Entry 3R7B (X-ray diffraction, 1.80 A resolution); this record covers chains C and D of the 5 polymer chains in the assembly.

# Chain C
Name: Caspase-2 subunit p18
Source organism: Homo sapiens
Notes: EC 3.4.22.55
UniProtKB: P42575 (CASP2_HUMAN); residue numbers follow UniProt; this construct covers 175-333
Amino-acid sequence (160 residues; numbered 174 to 333; the number before each row is that of its first residue):
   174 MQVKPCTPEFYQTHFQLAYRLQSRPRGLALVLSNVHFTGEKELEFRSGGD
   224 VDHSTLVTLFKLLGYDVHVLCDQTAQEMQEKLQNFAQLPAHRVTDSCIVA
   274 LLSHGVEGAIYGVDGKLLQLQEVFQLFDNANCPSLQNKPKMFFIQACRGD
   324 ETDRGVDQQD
Disordered / not traced: 333
Differences from the reference sequence: expression tag (174)
Swiss-Prot annotation at these positions:
  - active site: His277, Cys320
  - mutagenesis: Cys320 (C320S: Loss of function)
Reported in the primary citation:
  - binding site for Peptide Inhibitor (ACE)DVAD-CHO: Cys320

# Chain D
Name: Caspase-2 subunit p12
Source organism: Homo sapiens
Notes: EC 3.4.22.55
UniProtKB: P42575 (CASP2_HUMAN); residues 349-452 here = UniProt positions 349-452
Amino-acid sequence (112 residues; numbered 349 to 460; the number before each row is that of its first residue):
   349 GKEKLPKMRLPTRSDMICGYACLKGTAAMRNTKRGSWYIEALAQVFSERA
   399 CDMHVADMLVKVNALIKDREGYAPGTEFHRCKEMSEYCSTLCRHLYLFPG
   449 HPPTLEHHHHHH
Disordered / not traced: 349-355, 452-460
Differences from the reference sequence: expression tag (453-460)
Swiss-Prot annotation at these positions:
  - natural variant: Gln392 to Thr452 (deletion: In MRT80)
  - mutagenesis: Ala369 (A369T: Loss of function)
Reported in the primary citation:
  - binding site for Peptide Inhibitor (ACE)DVAD-CHO: Thr380
  - mutagenesis - T380A, Y420A: decreased catalytic activity on Ac-VDVAD-AFC
  - mutagenesis - T380A/Y420A: abolished catalytic activity on pentapeptide substrate

# How chain C and chain D interact
Contacting residue pairs - 130 pairs, chain C then chain D:
  Gln175(C) with Ser395(D)
  Val176(C) with Ser395(D); Pro447(D), hydrophobic
  Lys177(C) with Ser395(D), hydrogen bond (backbone-backbone); Cys399(D); Pro447(D)
  Pro178(C) with Cys399(D); Pro447(D)
  Cys179(C) with Cys399(D); Phe446(D), hydrophobic; Pro447(D), hydrogen bond (backbone-backbone)
  Pro181(C) with His449(D)
  Phe183(C) with Cys399(D); Asp400(D); Tyr444(D), hydrophobic
  Tyr184(C) with Phe446(D), hydrophobic; His449(D)
  His187(C) with Tyr444(D)
  Phe188(C) with Phe446(D), hydrophobic
  Leu190(C) with Arg441(D); His442(D); Tyr444(D), hydrophobic
  Ala191(C) with Arg441(D); His442(D); Tyr444(D), hydrophobic
  Tyr192(C) with Asp363(D), hydrogen bond; Leu439(D); Cys440(D), hydrogen bond (side chain-backbone); Arg441(D); His442(D), hydrogen bond (backbone-backbone)
  Leu194(C) with Leu443(D), hydrophobic; Tyr444(D); Leu445(D), hydrophobic; Phe446(D)
  Gln195(C) with Phe446(D); His449(D), hydrogen bond (side chain-backbone); Pro450(D)
  Arg197(C) with Gly448(D); His449(D); Pro450(D)
  Arg199(C) with Leu445(D), hydrogen bond (side chain-backbone); Phe446(D), hydrogen bond (side chain-backbone); His449(D), hydrogen bond (side chain-backbone)
  Arg219(C) with Arg378(D)
  Ser220(C) with Arg378(D), hydrogen bond (backbone-side chain); Thr380(D)
  Gly221(C) with Thr380(D); Gly383(D)
  Val224(C) with Lys381(D); Arg382(D)
  Asp225(C) with Gly383(D); Ser384(D), hydrogen bond; Ile387(D)
  Thr228(C) with Ala391(D)
  Leu229(C) with Ile387(D), hydrophobic
  Leu236(C) with Ala398(D), hydrophobic
  Tyr238(C) with Leu445(D)
  Leu275(C) with Ile387(D), hydrophobic
  Glu280(C) with Lys372(D); Gly373(D)
  Gln294(C) with Arg361(D), hydrogen bond
  Phe297(C) with Arg361(D); Met364(D); Cys366(D), hydrophobic; Tyr368(D)
  Gln298(C) with Arg361(D)
  Phe300(C) with Met364(D)
  Asp301(C) with Thr360(D); Met364(D)
  Asn302(C) with Leu358(D); Pro359(D), hydrogen bond (side chain-backbone); Thr360(D), hydrogen bond (backbone-backbone); Arg361(D); Ser362(D), hydrogen bond
  Ala303(C) with Thr360(D)
  Gln309(C) with Leu358(D)
  Asn310(C) with Leu358(D); Asp363(D)
  Lys311(C) with Asp363(D)
  Pro312(C) with Asp363(D); Leu443(D), hydrophobic
  Lys313(C) with Ser362(D); Asp363(D), hydrogen bond (backbone-backbone); Met364(D); Ile365(D), hydrogen bond (backbone-backbone)
  Met314(C) with Ile365(D); Leu443(D), hydrophobic; Leu445(D), hydrophobic
  Phe315(C) with Met364(D), hydrophobic; Ile365(D), hydrogen bond (backbone-backbone); Cys366(D); Gly367(D), hydrogen bond (backbone-backbone)
  Phe316(C) with Gly367(D); Tyr386(D); Leu390(D), hydrophobic
  Ile317(C) with Cys366(D), hydrophobic; Gly367(D), hydrogen bond (backbone-backbone); Tyr368(D); Ala369(D), hydrogen bond (backbone-backbone)
  Gln318(C) with Ala369(D); Ala376(D); Ser384(D), hydrogen bond; Tyr386(D); Ile387(D)
  Ala319(C) with Cys370(D); Ala376(D)
  Cys320(C) with Thr374(D); Ala375(D), hydrophobic; Ala376(D), hydrogen bond (side chain-backbone)
  Arg321(C) with Tyr368(D); Cys370(D), hydrogen bond (side chain-backbone); Leu371(D); Lys372(D); Gly373(D), hydrogen bond (backbone-backbone); Thr374(D), hydrogen bond (backbone-backbone); Glu434(D), salt bridge
  Gly322(C) with Gly373(D); Thr374(D), hydrogen bond (backbone-backbone); Ala375(D)
  Asp323(C) with Gly373(D)
  Glu324(C) with Gly373(D), hydrogen bond (backbone-backbone); Thr374(D); Ala375(D), hydrogen bond (backbone-backbone)
  Thr325(C) with Glu425(D); Phe426(D); Cys429(D)
  Asp326(C) with Cys429(D); Lys430(D), hydrogen bond (backbone-backbone)
  Arg327(C) with Arg428(D)
  Gly328(C) with Lys430(D)
Other interface residues (no listed pair), chain C (62 interface residues in all): Met174, Thr180, Phe218, Gly222, Leu232, His277, Leu293
Other interface residues (no listed pair), chain D (59 interface residues in all): Met377, Asn379, Phe394, Glu396, Met401, Val403, Leu407, Pro451

# Overview
The interface between chain C and chain D involves 62 residues on one side and 59 on the other; the contacts
include 30 hydrogen bonds and 1 salt bridge. Polar pairs include Arg321(C)-Glu434(D), Tyr192(C)-Asp363(D) and
Tyr192(C)-Cys440(D). The paper reports a binding site for Peptide Inhibitor (ACE)DVAD-CHO at Cys320(C) and
Thr380(D); T380A and Y420A of chain D reduce catalytic activity on Ac-VDVAD-AFC.
Here chain C is Caspase-2 subunit p18 and chain D is Caspase-2 subunit p12, both from Homo sapiens. Entry 3R7B
(Caspase-2 bound to one copy of Ac-DVAD-CHO) was determined by X-ray diffraction together with 3R5J, 3R6G,
3R6L, 3R7N and 3R7S from the same study.
